Entry 4RHE (X-ray diffraction, 2.00 A resolution); this record covers chains A and E of the 6 polymer chains in the assembly.

== Chain A (and E) ==
Protein: 3-octaprenyl-4-hydroxybenzoate carboxy-lyase
Source organism: Colwellia psychrerythraea 34H
Notes: EC 4.1.1.-; chain E of this document is another copy of the same molecule, construct and numbering; everything in this record applies to it too
Reference sequence: Q489U8 (Q489U8_COLP3); residue numbers follow UniProt; this construct covers 1-206
Amino-acid sequence (209 residues; numbered -2 to 206; the number before each row is that of its first residue; numbers below 1 keep their minus sign (Gly-2 is residue -2)):
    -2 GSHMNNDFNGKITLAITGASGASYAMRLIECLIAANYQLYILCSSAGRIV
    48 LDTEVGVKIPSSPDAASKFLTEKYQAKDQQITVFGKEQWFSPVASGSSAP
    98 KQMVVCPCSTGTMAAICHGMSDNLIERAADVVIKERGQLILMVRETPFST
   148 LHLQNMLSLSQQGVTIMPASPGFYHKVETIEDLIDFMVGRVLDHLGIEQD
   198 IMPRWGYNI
Disordered / not traced: -2 to 3, 206
Differences from the reference sequence: expression tag (-2 to 0)
Ligand contacts:
  - FMN (flavin mononucleotide), molecule 1: Thr14, Gly15, Ala16, Ser17, Ser41, Ala43, Gly44, Ile46, Val47, Thr50, Ser106, Thr107, Gly108, Thr109, Arg141, Glu142
  - FMN, molecule 2: Trp86, Ser118, Asp119, Asn120, Arg124
Reported in the primary citation:
  - self-association interface (contacts with another copy of this molecule); pairs are residue here / residue on that copy: Ser17-Phe170 (hydrogen bond), Lys131-Glu142 (hydrogen bond), Arg141-Ser167 (hydrogen bond), Glu142-Arg124 (hydrogen bond), Thr143-Pro165 (hydrogen bond), Gly160-Arg133, Arg187-Glu132, Asn205-Thr50 (hydrogen bond), Glu51, Ser167
  - binding site for flavin mononucleotide: Gly15, Ser41, Ile46, Val47, Trp86, Ser106, Thr109, Tyr171, Tyr204
  - conformationally variable residues (loop rearrangement): Phe170 to Thr176, Glu195 to Ile206
  - contacts within the chain: Phe145-Met153 (hydrophobic contact), Tyr171-Tyr204 (hydrophobic contact)
  - binding site for sulfate ion: Arg124, Tyr204 (from molecular simulation)
  - binding site for flavin mononucleotide: Ser17 (from molecular simulation)

== How chain A and chain E interact ==
Pairs across the interface (30; chain A residue first):
  Ile46(A) with Trp86(E)
  Thr107(A) with Gly116(E); Asp127(E), hydrogen bond
  Gly108(A) with Gly116(E); Met117(E); Ser118(E)
  Ala111(A) with His115(E); Gly116(E); Met117(E)
  His115(A) with His115(E); Met117(E)
  Met117(A) with Met117(E), hydrophobic
  Glu142(A) with Arg124(E), salt bridge; Lys131(E), salt bridge
  Thr143(A) with Lys131(E), hydrogen bond (backbone-side chain); Glu132(E)
  Pro144(A) with Lys131(E); Glu132(E)
  Ser146(A) with Ile130(E); Lys131(E)
  Thr147(A) with Gln159(E)
  Leu148(A) with Ile113(E); Cys114(E); Gly116(E); Asp127(E); Gln159(E)
  His149(A) with Asp127(E), salt bridge; Lys131(E)
  Gln151(A) with Gln159(E), hydrogen bond
  Asn152(A) with His115(E), hydrogen bond (side chain-backbone)
Other interface residues (no listed pair), chain A (18 interface residues in all): Ser42, Ala43, Ala112
Other interface residues (no listed pair), chain E (15 interface residues in all): Glu84, Ser155

== In short ==
Chain A and chain E form an interface of 18 and 15 residues respectively, with 4 hydrogen bonds and 3 salt
bridges. Polar pairs include Glu142(A)-Arg124(E), Glu142(A)-Lys131(E) and His149(A)-Asp127(E). From the paper:
a binding site for flavin mononucleotide at Gly15(A), Ser41(A) and Ile46(A) among others; a binding site for
sulfate ion at Arg124(A) and Tyr204(A).
Chain A and chain E are both 3-octaprenyl-4-hydroxybenzoate carboxy-lyase (Colwellia psychrerythraea 34H); the
structure, Crystal structure of UbiX, an aromatic acid decarboxylase from the Colwellia psychrerythraea 34H,
was determined by X-ray diffraction together with 4RHF from the same study.
